2MCP - chains L and H; structure by X-ray diffraction, 3.10 A resolution.

[Chain L]
Molecule: Iga-kappa MCPC603 fab (light chain)
Organism: Mus musculus
Notes: antibody fragment or engineered binder
Sequence (220 residues; row label = number of the first residue in the row):
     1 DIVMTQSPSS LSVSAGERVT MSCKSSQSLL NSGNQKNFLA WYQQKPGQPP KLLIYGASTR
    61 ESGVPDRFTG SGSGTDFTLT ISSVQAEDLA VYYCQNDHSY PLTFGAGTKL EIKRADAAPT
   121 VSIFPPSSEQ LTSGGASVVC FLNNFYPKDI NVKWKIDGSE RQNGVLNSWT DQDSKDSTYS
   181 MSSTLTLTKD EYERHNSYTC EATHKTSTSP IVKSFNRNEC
Sequence notes: conflict I112 (Leu113 in 208622)
Disulfides: C23-C94, C140-C200
Ligand contacts: phosphocholine (PC): D97, H98, Y100, L102

[Chain H]
Molecule: Iga-kappa MCPC603 fab (heavy chain)
Organism: Mus musculus
UniProt: P01789 (HV20_MOUSE); aligned to UniProt positions 1-222 over residues 1-222 (the alignment contains insertions or deletions, so no single offset holds)
Sequence (222 residues; each row starts with the number of its first residue):
     1 EVKLVESGGG LVQPGGSLRL SCATSGFTFS DFYMEWVRQP PGKRLEWIAA SRNKGNKYTT
    61 EYSASVKGRF IVSRDTSQSI LYLQMNALRA EDTAIYYCAR NYYGSTWYFD VWGAGTTVTV
   121 SSESARNPTI YPLTLPPALS SDPVIIGCLI HDYFPSGTMN VTWGKSGKDI TTVNFPPALA
   181 SGGRYTMSNQ LTLPAVECPE GESVKCSVQH DSNPVQELDV NC
UniProt features mapped onto this chain:
  - site (H-bond with the phosphate group of phosphorylcholine): Y33, R52
Disulfides: C22-C98, C148-C206, C198-C222
Ligand contacts: phosphocholine (PC): Y33, R52, N101, W107

[How chain L and chain H interact]
Contacting residue pairs - 64 pairs, chain L then chain H:
  K36(L) with S105(H), hydrogen bond (side chain-backbone)
  F38(L) with W107(H)
  Y42(L) with Y108(H); F109(H), hydrogen bond (side chain-backbone); W112(H)
  Q44(L) with Q39(H), hydrogen bond; Y97(H)
  P49(L) with Y97(H), hydrophobic; G113(H); A114(H), hydrophobic
  P50(L) with L45(H), hydrophobic; W112(H)
  L52(L) with Y108(H), hydrophobic; F109(H)
  Y55(L) with Y108(H), hydrophobic
  G56(L) with T106(H)
  Y93(L) with Q39(H); R44(H); L45(H), hydrophobic
  Q95(L) with F109(H)
  D97(L) with N101(H), hydrogen bond; W107(H); Y108(H), hydrogen bond (side chain-backbone); F109(H)
  Y100(L) with Y33(H); E35(H), hydrogen bond; W47(H), hydrophobic; A50(H); E61(H)
  P101(L) with W47(H), hydrophobic
  L102(L) with E35(H); W47(H)
  F104(L) with R44(H), hydrogen bond (backbone-side chain); L45(H), hydrophobic
  G105(L) with R44(H)
  A106(L) with R44(H)
  I123(L) with L135(H)
  F124(L) with T134(H); L135(H), hydrophobic; I145(H), hydrophobic
  P125(L) with T134(H)
  S127(L) with P132(H)
  E129(L) with P132(H)
  Q130(L) with Y131(H)
  S133(L) with Y131(H)
  V139(L) with L133(H), hydrophobic
  F141(L) with L133(H), hydrophobic; F175(H), hydrophobic; S188(H); Q190(H)
  N143(L) with Q190(H), hydrogen bond
  L166(L) with A178(H), hydrophobic; L179(H); A180(H), hydrophobic
  S168(L) with F175(H); P176(H), hydrogen bond (side chain-backbone)
  W169(L) with P176(H)
  T170(L) with V173(H); N174(H)
  S180(L) with F175(H)
  M181(L) with F175(H)
  S182(L) with F175(H); S188(H)
  R217(L) with P136(H)
Also at the interface, not in a pair above, chain L (42 interface residues in all): M4, N34, N37, A40, Q48, S122
Also at the interface, not in a pair above, chain H (41 interface residues in all): V37, K43, R52, Y103, D110, L149, P177

[Summary]
42 residues of chain L face 41 of chain H across their interface, with 9 hydrogen bonds. Polar contacts
include K36(L)-S105(H), Y42(L)-F109(H) and Q44(L)-Q39(H). Phosphocholine is bound between chain L and chain H.
Chain L is Iga-kappa MCPC603 fab (light chain) and chain H is Iga-kappa MCPC603 fab (heavy chain), both from
Mus musculus; the structure, Refined crystal structure of the mc/PC603 fab-phosphocholine complex at 3.1
angstroms resolution, was determined by X-ray diffraction.
